Entry 1K9O (X-ray diffraction, 2.30 A resolution); this record covers chains I and E.

Chain I:
Molecule: Alaserpin
From: Manduca sexta
UniProt: P14754 (SERA_MANSE); residues 9-386 here correspond to UniProt positions 15-392 (UniProt number = residue number + 6)
Chain sequence (378 residues; numbered 9 to 386; the number before each row is that of its first residue):
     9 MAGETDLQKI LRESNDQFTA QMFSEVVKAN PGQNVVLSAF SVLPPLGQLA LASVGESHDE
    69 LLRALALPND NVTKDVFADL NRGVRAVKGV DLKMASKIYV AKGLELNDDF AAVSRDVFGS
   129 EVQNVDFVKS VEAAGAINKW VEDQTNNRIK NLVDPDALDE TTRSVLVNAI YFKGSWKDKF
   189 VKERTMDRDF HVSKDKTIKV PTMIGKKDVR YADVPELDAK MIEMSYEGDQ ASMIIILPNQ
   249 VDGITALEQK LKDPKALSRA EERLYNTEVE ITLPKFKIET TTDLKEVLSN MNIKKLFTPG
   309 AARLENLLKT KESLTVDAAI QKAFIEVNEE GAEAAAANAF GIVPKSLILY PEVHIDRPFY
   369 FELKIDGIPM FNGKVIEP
Disordered / not traced: 9-10
Sequence notes: engineered mutation K353 (Ala359 in P14754)
Curated features (UniProtKB/Swiss-Prot):
  - glycosylation: N79 (N-linked (GlcNAc...) asparagine)

Chain E:
Molecule: Trypsin II anionic
From: Rattus norvegicus
Notes: EC 3.4.21.4
UniProt: P00763 (TRY2_RAT); the construct lacks a stretch of the UniProt sequence and is renumbered around it, so the offset changes along the chain: 16-34 = UniProt 24-42; 37-67 = UniProt 43-73; 69-125 = UniProt 74-130; 127-130 = UniProt 131-134; 6 more segments
Chain sequence (223 residues; numbered 16 to 245; 7 numbers in that range are skipped by the numbering (no residue carries them; nothing is unmodelled there); the number before each row is that of its first residue):
    16 IVGGYTCQEN SVPYQVSLN
    37 SGYHFCGGSL INDQWVVSAA HCYKSRIQVR L
    69 GEHNINVLEG NEQFVNAAKI IKHPNFDRKT LNNDIMLIKL SSPVKLNARV ATVALPS
   127 SCAP
   132 AGTQCLISGW GNTLSSGVNE PDLLQCLDAP LLPQADCEAS YPGKITDNMV CVG
  1184 F
   185 LEGG
  1188 K
   189 DSCQGDAGGP VVCNGE
   209 LQGIVSWGY
   219 GCA
  1221 L
   222 PDNPGVYTKV CNYVDWIQDT IAAN
Disulfide bonds: C22-C157, C42-C58, C128-C232, C136-C201, C168-C182, C191-C220
Sequence notes: engineered mutation A195 (Ser200 in P00763)

Chain I / chain E interface:
Residue-residue contacts (48; chain I residue first):
  E191(I) with S147(E), hydrogen bond; G148(E)
  R192(I) with V149(E)
  A342(I) with Y217(E)
  A344(I) with S146(E); S147(E)
  A345(I) with S146(E); G219(E); C220(E)
  I350(I) with K97(E); T98(E); L99(E), hydrophobic; W215(E), hydrophobic
  V351(I) with Q192(E); W215(E); G216(E), hydrogen bond (backbone-backbone); G219(E)
  P352(I) with H57(E); R96(E); L99(E), hydrophobic; Q192(E), hydrogen bond (backbone-side chain); S214(E); W215(E), hydrophobic
  K353(I) with H57(E); D189(E), salt bridge; S190(E), hydrogen bond; C191(E); Q192(E); G193(E), hydrogen bond (backbone-backbone); D194(E), hydrogen bond (backbone-backbone); A195(E), hydrogen bond (backbone-backbone); V213(E); S214(E), hydrogen bond (backbone-backbone); W215(E), hydrogen bond (side chain-backbone); G216(E); G219(E); G226(E)
  S354(I) with C42(E); H57(E), hydrogen bond; Q192(E), hydrogen bond (backbone-side chain); G193(E); A195(E)
  L355(I) with Y39(E); H40(E); F41(E), hydrogen bond (backbone-backbone); G193(E)
  I356(I) with Y39(E)
  L357(I) with Y39(E), hydrogen bond (backbone-side chain)
Also at the interface, not in a pair above, chain I (16 interface residues in all): V189, A347, G349
Also at the interface, not in a pair above, chain E (30 interface residues in all): E151, K175

In short:
16 residues of chain I and 30 residues of chain E are in contact, with 13 hydrogen bonds and 1 salt bridge.
Polar pairs include K353(I)-D189(E), E191(I)-S147(E) and P352(I)-Q192(E).
Here chain I is Alaserpin (Manduca sexta) and chain E is Trypsin II anionic (Rattus norvegicus). Entry 1K9O
(Crystal structure of michaelis serpin-trypsin complex) was determined by X-ray diffraction.
